8QX5 - chain A; structure by X-ray diffraction, 1.90 A resolution.

Chain A:
Name: Orange carotenoid-binding domain-containing protein
Reference sequence: Q8YMJ2 (CROTO_NOSS1); residues 3-171 here correspond to UniProt positions 2-170 (UniProt number = residue number - 1)
Amino-acid sequence (177 residues; row label = number of the first residue in the row):
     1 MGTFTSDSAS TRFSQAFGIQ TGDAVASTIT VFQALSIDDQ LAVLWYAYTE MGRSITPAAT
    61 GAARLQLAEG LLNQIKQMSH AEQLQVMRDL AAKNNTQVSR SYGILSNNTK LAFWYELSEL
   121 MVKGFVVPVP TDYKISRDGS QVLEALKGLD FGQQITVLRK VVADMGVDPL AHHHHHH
Unresolved in the structure: 1-13, 172-177
Construct notes: initiating methionine (1); expression tag (2, 172-177)
Ligand contacts: beta,beta-carotene-4,4'-dione (45D): D38, L41, A42, L44, W45, A47, Y48, I55, A59, T60, A62, L84, M87, R88, N108, L111, A112, W114, Y115, L117, S118, M121, V127, P128, V129, P130, Y133, I155, L158, R159

Summary:
Chain A binds beta,beta-carotene-4,4'-dione.
Chain A is Orange carotenoid-binding domain-containing protein; the structure, Helical Carotenoid Protein 4
(HCP4) from Anabaena with bound Canthaxanthin, was determined by X-ray diffraction (same publication as 8QX7).
